PDB entry 6SDV | X-ray diffraction, 1.90 A resolution | chains A and B

[Chain A]
Name: Formate dehydrogenase, alpha subunit, selenocysteine-containing, W-formate dehydrogenase - alpha subunit
Organism: Desulfovibrio vulgaris (strain Hildenborough / ATCC 29579 / DSM 644 / NCIMB 8303)
Notes: EC 1.2.1.2
UniProt: Q72EJ1 (Q72EJ1_DESVH); residue numbers follow UniProt; this construct covers 1-1005
Amino-acid sequence (1009 residues; numbered 1 to 1009; the number before each row is that of its first residue):
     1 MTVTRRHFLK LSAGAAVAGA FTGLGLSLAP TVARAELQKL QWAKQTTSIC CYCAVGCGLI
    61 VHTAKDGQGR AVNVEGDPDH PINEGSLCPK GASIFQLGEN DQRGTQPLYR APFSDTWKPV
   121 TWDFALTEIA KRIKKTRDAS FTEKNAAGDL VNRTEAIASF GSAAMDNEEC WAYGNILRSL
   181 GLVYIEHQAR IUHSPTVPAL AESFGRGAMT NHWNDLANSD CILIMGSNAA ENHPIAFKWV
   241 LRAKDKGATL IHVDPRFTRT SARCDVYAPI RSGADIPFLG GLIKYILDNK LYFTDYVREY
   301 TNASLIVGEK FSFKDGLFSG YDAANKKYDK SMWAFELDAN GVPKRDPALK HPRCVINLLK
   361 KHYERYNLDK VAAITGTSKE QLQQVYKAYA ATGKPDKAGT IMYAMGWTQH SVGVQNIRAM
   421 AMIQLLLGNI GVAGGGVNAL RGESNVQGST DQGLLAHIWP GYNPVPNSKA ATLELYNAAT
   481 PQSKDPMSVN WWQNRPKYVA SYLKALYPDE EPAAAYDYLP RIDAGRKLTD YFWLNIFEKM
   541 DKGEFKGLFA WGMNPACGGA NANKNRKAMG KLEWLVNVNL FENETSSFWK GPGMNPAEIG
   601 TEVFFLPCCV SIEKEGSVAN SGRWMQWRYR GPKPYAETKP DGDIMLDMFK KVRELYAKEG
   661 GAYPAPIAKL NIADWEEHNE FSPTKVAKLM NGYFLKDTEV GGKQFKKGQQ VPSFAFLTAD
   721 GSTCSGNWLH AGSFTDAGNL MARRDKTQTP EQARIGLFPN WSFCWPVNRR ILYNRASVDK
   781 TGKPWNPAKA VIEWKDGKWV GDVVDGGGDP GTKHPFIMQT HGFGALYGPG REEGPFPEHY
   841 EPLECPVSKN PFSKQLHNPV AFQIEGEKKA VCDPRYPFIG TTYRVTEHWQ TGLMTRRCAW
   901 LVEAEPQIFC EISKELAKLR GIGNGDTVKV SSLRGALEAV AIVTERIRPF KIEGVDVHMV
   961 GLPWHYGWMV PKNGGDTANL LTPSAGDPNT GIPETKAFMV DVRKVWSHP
Unresolved in the structure: 1-35, 862-868
Modified / non-standard residues: Sec192 (selenocysteine)
Disulfide bonds: Cys845-Cys872
Ion coordination: 4Fe-4S cluster Fe: Cys50, Cys53, Cys57, Cys88
Ligand contacts:
  - hydrosulfuric acid (H2S): Gln188, Sec192, Gly442, Glu443, Val446, Gln890
  - molybdopterin guanosine dinucleotide (MGD; 2-amino-5,6-dimercapto-7-methyl-3,7,8a,9-tetrahydro-8-oxa-1,3,9,10-tetraaza-anthracen-4-one guanosine dinucleotide), molecule 1: Cys53, Lys90, Sec192, Met225, Gly226, Ser227, Asn228, Glu231, Asn232, His233, Val253, Asp254, Pro255, Arg256, Thr258, Ile270, Ser272, Gly273, Asp275, Ala404, Met405, Gly406, Trp407, Gly442, Glu443, Thr882, Tyr883, Arg884, Val885, Thr886, His888, Trp889, Gln890, Trp964, His965, Lys996
  - molybdopterin guanosine dinucleotide (MGD), molecule 2: Ala164, Met165, Gln188, Ile191, Sec192, Met405, Glu443, Trp551, Gly552, Met553, Asn554, Pro555, Gly558, Val578, Asn579, Leu580, Cys608, Cys609, Lys614, Asp641, Thr882, Arg884, Trp889, Gln890, Thr891, Gly892, Leu893, Met894, Trp964, Asn979, Thr982, Thr995, Lys996
  - 4Fe-4S cluster (SF4): Cys50, Tyr52, Cys53, Val55, Gly56, Cys57, Leu87, Cys88, Lys90, Gly91, His233, Pro234, Ile235
Reported in the primary citation:
  - tungsten ion coordination: Sec192
  - conformationally variable residues (helix shift, loop rearrangement, side-chain flip): Phe160, Ile191 to His193, Ser194 to Pro198, Arg441, Glu443, Trp533, Phe537, Gln890
  - contacts within the chain: Glu443-Gln890 (hydrogen bond)
  - binding site for molybdopterin guanosine dinucleotide: Gln890

[Chain B]
Name: Formate dehydrogenase, beta subunit, putative
Organism: Desulfovibrio vulgaris (strain Hildenborough / ATCC 29579 / DSM 644 / NCIMB 8303)
UniProt: Q72EJ0 (Q72EJ0_DESVH); numbering as in UniProt (aligned over 1-236)
Amino-acid sequence (236 residues; each row starts with the number of its first residue):
     1 MGKMFFVDLS RCTACRGCQI ACKQWKNLPA EETRNTGSHQ NPPDLSYVTL KTVRFTEKSR
    61 KGPGIDWLFF PEQCRHCVEP PCKGQADVDL EGAVVKDETT GAVLFTELTA KVDGESVRSA
   121 CPYDIPRIDP VTKRLSKCDM CNDRVQNGLL PACVKTCPTG TMNFGDEQEM LALAEKRLAE
   181 VKKTYPGAVL GDPNDVRVVY LFTRDPKDFY EHAVADLAPS MMTRQQLFAR LFRPRA
Unresolved in the structure: 1, 216-236
Ion coordination: 4Fe-4S cluster Fe site 1: Cys12, Cys15, Cys18, Cys157; 4Fe-4S cluster Fe site 2: Cys22, Cys138, Cys141, Cys153; 4Fe-4S cluster Fe site 3: Cys74, Cys77, Cys82, Cys121
Ligand contacts:
  - 4Fe-4S cluster (SF4), molecule 1: Phe5, Cys22, Lys26, Leu50, Lys51, Gln73, Cys138, Asp139, Met140, Cys141, Pro151, Ala152, Cys153
  - 4Fe-4S cluster (SF4), molecule 2: Cys12, Thr13, Ala14, Cys15, Arg16, Gly17, Cys18, Val53, Pro71, Thr156, Cys157, Pro158, Thr159, Thr161, Met162
  - 4Fe-4S cluster (SF4), molecule 3: Cys74, Arg75, His76, Cys77, Pro80, Pro81, Cys82, Val103, Phe105, Cys121, Pro122, Tyr123, Ile125, Pro126, Lys137

[How chain A and chain B interact]
Contacting residue pairs - 104 pairs, chain A then chain B:
  Glu36(A) with Asn147(B), hydrogen bond (backbone-side chain)
  Leu37(A) with Trp25(B), hydrophobic; Asp143(B); Asn147(B); Leu149(B), hydrophobic
  Lys39(A) with Gln24(B), hydrogen bond (side chain-backbone); Trp25(B), hydrogen bond (side chain-backbone); Asn27(B), hydrogen bond
  Leu40(A) with Trp25(B), hydrophobic
  Ile60(A) with Lys155(B)
  Asn73(A) with Gln24(B), hydrogen bond; Trp25(B)
  Val74(A) with Gln24(B), hydrogen bond (backbone-side chain)
  Glu75(A) with Trp25(B); Arg144(B), salt bridge; Lys155(B), salt bridge
  Gly76(A) with Lys155(B), hydrogen bond (backbone-side chain)
  Pro78(A) with Lys155(B)
  Gly85(A) with Lys155(B)
  Ser86(A) with Lys155(B); Thr156(B); Cys157(B), hydrogen bond (side chain-backbone); Pro158(B)
  Leu87(A) with Gly17(B); Thr156(B), hydrogen bond (backbone-side chain)
  Cys88(A) with Gly17(B)
  Pro89(A) with Cys15(B); Arg16(B); Gly17(B); Ile20(B)
  Ala92(A) with Ile20(B); Gln24(B); Thr156(B)
  Ser93(A) with Ile20(B)
  Phe95(A) with Gln24(B); Asn27(B)
  Ala230(A) with Thr13(B)
  Ile235(A) with Pro158(B), hydrophobic
  Lys238(A) with Pro158(B)
  Leu241(A) with Arg11(B); Thr159(B)
  Asp245(A) with Arg11(B), salt bridge
  Phe257(A) with Arg60(B); Gly64(B); Ile65(B)
  Thr258(A) with Trp67(B)
  Arg259(A) with Thr13(B); Ala14(B), hydrogen bond (side chain-backbone); Trp67(B)
  Ala262(A) with Phe69(B), hydrophobic
  Arg263(A) with Leu9(B); Ser10(B), hydrogen bond (side chain-backbone); Arg11(B); Cys12(B), hydrogen bond (side chain-backbone); Thr13(B); Phe69(B); Tyr185(B), hydrogen bond
  Pro269(A) with Pro63(B)
  Thr886(A) with Cys15(B)
  Glu887(A) with Cys15(B); Arg16(B), salt bridge
  Ala899(A) with Ala30(B)
  Trp900(A) with Ile20(B), hydrophobic; Lys23(B); Gln24(B); Leu28(B), hydrogen bond (side chain-backbone)
  Leu901(A) with Ile20(B), hydrophobic
  Val902(A) with Thr33(B)
  Glu903(A) with Lys23(B), salt bridge; Ala30(B); Glu31(B), hydrogen bond (side chain-backbone); Thr33(B), hydrogen bond (backbone-side chain); Asn41(B); Pro42(B); Thr49(B)
  Ala904(A) with Arg16(B), hydrogen bond (backbone-side chain); Gln19(B); His39(B); Asn41(B)
  Glu905(A) with Arg16(B), salt bridge; His39(B), salt bridge
  Pro906(A) with Thr33(B); Arg34(B); Asn35(B); Asn41(B)
  Gln907(A) with Arg34(B); Asn35(B), hydrogen bond (side chain-backbone)
  Phe909(A) with His39(B)
  Glu911(A) with His39(B), salt bridge
  Asn924(A) with Gly37(B), hydrogen bond (side chain-backbone)
  Gly925(A) with Thr36(B); Gly37(B)
  Val940(A) with Asn35(B); Gly37(B)
  Ala941(A) with Gly37(B)
  Ile942(A) with Asn35(B); His39(B)
  Thr944(A) with Glu57(B), hydrogen bond
  Glu945(A) with Ser59(B), hydrogen bond; Ile65(B)
  Arg946(A) with His39(B); Glu57(B), salt bridge; Ile65(B); Trp67(B)
Interface residues without a listed pair, chain A (56 interface residues in all): Pro234, Phe237, Arg242, Tyr267, Gln381, Val885
Interface residues without a listed pair, chain B (49 interface residues in all): Ala21, Pro29, Ser38, Phe55

[Summary]
56 residues of chain A face 49 of chain B across their interface; the contacts include 21 hydrogen bonds and 9
salt bridges. Polar pairs include Glu75(A)-Arg144(B), Glu75(A)-Lys155(B) and Asp245(A)-Arg11(B). The paper
reports a binding site for molybdopterin guanosine dinucleotide at Gln890(A); tungsten ion coordination by
Sec192(A).
Here chain A is Formate dehydrogenase, alpha subunit, selenocysteine-containing, W-formate dehydrogenase -
alpha subunit and chain B is Formate dehydrogenase, beta subunit, putative, both from Desulfovibrio vulgaris
(strain Hildenborough / ATCC 29579 / DSM 644 / NCIMB 8303). Entry 6SDV (W-formate dehydrogenase from
Desulfovibrio vulgaris - Formate reduced form) was determined by X-ray diffraction together with 6SDR from the
same study.
